Entry 1LPA (X-ray diffraction, 3.04 A resolution); this record covers chains A and B.

# Chain A
Name: Colipase
Source organism: Sus scrofa
Reference sequence: P02703 (COL_PIG); residue numbers follow UniProt; this construct covers 1-95
Chain sequence (95 residues; row label = number of the first residue in the row):
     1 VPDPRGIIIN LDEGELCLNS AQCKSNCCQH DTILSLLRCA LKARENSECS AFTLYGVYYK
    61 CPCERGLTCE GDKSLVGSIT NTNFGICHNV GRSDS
Not modelled in the structure: 1-5, 91-95
Disulfide bonds: Cys17-Cys28, Cys23-Cys39, Cys27-Cys61, Cys49-Cys69, Cys63-Cys87

# Chain B
Name: Lipase
Source organism: Homo sapiens
Notes: EC 3.1.1.3
Reference sequence: P16233 (LIPP_HUMAN); the construct lacks a stretch of the UniProt sequence and is renumbered around it, so the offset changes along the chain: 1-30 = UniProt 17-46; 31-404 = UniProt 48-421; 406-449 = UniProt 422-465
Chain sequence (449 residues; each row starts with the number of its first residue; note: 1 number in that range is skipped by the numbering (no residue carries it; nothing is unmodelled there)):
     1 KEVCYERLGC FSDDSPWSGI TERPLHILPW
   30A S
    31 PKDVNTRFLL YTNENPNNFQ EVAADSSSIS GSNFKTNRKT RFIIHGFIDK GEENWLANVC
    91 KNLFKVESVN CICVDWKGGS RTGYTQASQN IRIVGAEVAY FVEFLQSAFG YSPSNVHVIG
   151 HSLGAHAAGE AGRRTNGTIG RITGLDPAEP CFQGTPELVR LDPSDAKFVD VIHTDGAPIV
   211 PNLGFGMSQV VGHLDFFPNG GVEMPGCKKN ILSQIVDIDG IWEGTRDFAA CNHLRSYKYY
   271 TDSIVNPDGF AGFPCASYNV FTANKCFPCP SGGCPQMGHY ADRYPGKTND VGQKFYLDTG
   331 DASNFARWRY KVSVTLSGKK VTGHILVSLF GNKGNSKQYE IFKGTLKPDS THSNEFDSDV
   391 DVGDLQMVKF IWYN
   406 NVINPTLPRV GASKIIVETN VGKQFNFCSP ETVREEVLLT LTPC
Disulfide bonds: Cys4-Cys10, Cys90-Cys101, Cys237-Cys261, Cys285-Cys296, Cys299-Cys304, Cys433-Cys449
Ion coordination: Ca2+: Glu187, Arg190, Asp192, Asp195
Ligand contacts: diundecyl phosphatidyl choline (PLC): Gly76, Phe77, Ile78, Asp79, Tyr114, His151, Ser152, Leu153, Ala178, Pro180, Ile209, Leu213, Phe215, Trp252, Thr255, Arg256, Ala259, Ala260, His263, Leu264
UniProt features mapped onto this chain:
  - active site: Ser152 (Nucleophile), Asp176 (Charge relay system), His263 (Charge relay system)
  - binding site (Ca(2+)): Glu187, Arg190, Asp192, Asp195
  - glycosylation: Asn166 (N-linked (GlcNAc...) asparagine)

# How chain A and chain B interact
Residue-residue contacts (36; chain A residue first):
  Gly6(A) - Lys238(B)
  Gly6(A) - Asn240(B)  hydrogen bond (backbone-side chain)
  Ile7(A) - Asn240(B)
  Gly14(A) - Lys239(B)
  Gly14(A) - Ser243(B)
  Glu15(A) - Lys238(B)
  Glu15(A) - Lys239(B)
  Glu15(A) - Asn240(B)  hydrogen bond (side chain-backbone)
  Glu15(A) - Ser243(B)
  Leu16(A) - Leu242(B)  hydrophobic
  Leu16(A) - Ser243(B)  hydrogen bond (backbone-side chain)
  Leu36(A) - Val246(B)  hydrophobic
  Arg38(A) - Val246(B)  hydrogen bond (side chain-backbone)
  Arg38(A) - Ile248(B)
  Arg44(A) - Ser366(B)
  Arg44(A) - Lys367(B)
  Arg44(A) - Asp389(B)  salt bridge
  Arg44(A) - Val390(B)
  Glu45(A) - Phe360(B)
  Glu45(A) - Asn365(B)  hydrogen bond (backbone-side chain)
  Glu45(A) - Lys399(B)  salt bridge
  Asn46(A) - Asn365(B)
  Glu64(A) - Lys367(B)
  Glu64(A) - Gln368(B)  hydrogen bond (side chain-backbone)
  Arg65(A) - Gln368(B)  hydrogen bond (backbone-side chain)
  Arg65(A) - Ile401(B)
  Arg65(A) - Tyr403(B)
  Arg65(A) - Glu441(B)  salt bridge
  Arg65(A) - Leu443(B)
  Gly66(A) - Ile401(B)
  Gly66(A) - Glu441(B)  hydrogen bond (backbone-backbone)
  Gly66(A) - Leu443(B)
  Leu67(A) - Leu443(B)  hydrophobic
  Asn89(A) - Lys399(B)  hydrogen bond
  Asn89(A) - Leu443(B)
  Asn89(A) - Thr445(B)
Other interface residues (no listed pair), chain A (17 interface residues in all): Leu11, Asp12
Other interface residues (no listed pair), chain B (21 interface residues in all): Asp247

# In short
Chain A and chain B form an interface of 17 and 21 residues respectively, with 9 hydrogen bonds and 3 salt
bridges. Among the polar pairs are Arg44(A)-Asp389(B), Glu45(A)-Lys399(B) and Arg65(A)-Glu441(B). Bound to
chain B: diundecyl phosphatidyl choline.
Chain A is Colipase (Sus scrofa) and chain B is Lipase (Homo sapiens); the structure, Interfacial activation
of the lipase-procolipase complex by mixed micelles revealed by X-ray crystallography, was determined by X-ray
diffraction.
